Entry 8Q9Q (X-ray diffraction, 2.11 A resolution); this record covers chains B and L of the 5 polymer chains in the assembly.

# Chain B
Molecule: MEF2D protein
From: Homo sapiens
UniProt: Q05BX2 (Q05BX2_HUMAN); residues 1-95 here = UniProt positions 1-95
Sequence (95 residues; row label = number of the first residue in the row):
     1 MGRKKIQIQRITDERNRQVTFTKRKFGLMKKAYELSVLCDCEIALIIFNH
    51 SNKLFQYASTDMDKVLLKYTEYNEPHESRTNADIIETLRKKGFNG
Unresolved in the structure: 1, 94-95

# Chain L
Molecule: MADS box dsDNA: TCTTATAAATAGTT
From: DNA molecule
Sequence (14 nucleotides; numbered 2 to 15; the number before each row is that of its first residue):
     2 TCTTATAAATAGTT

# Chain B / chain L interface
Residue-residue contacts (9):
  Gly2(B) with DT7(L), hydrogen bond to the base; DA8(L), hydrogen bond to the sugar
  Arg3(B) with DT5(L), hydrogen bond to the base; DA6(L), hydrogen bond to the sugar; DT7(L), sugar contact
  Lys5(B) with DA8(L), sugar contact; DA9(L), phosphate contact
  Lys31(B) with DA10(L), hydrogen bond to the phosphate; DT11(L), salt bridge to the phosphate
Other interface residues (no listed pair), chain B (5 interface residues in all): Lys4

# Summary
5 residues of chain B and 7 residues of chain L are in contact, with 5 hydrogen bonds and 1 salt bridge. Polar
pairs include Gly2(B)-DT7(L), Arg3(B)-DT5(L) and Gly2(B)-DA8(L).
Chain B is MEF2D protein (Homo sapiens) and chain L is MADS box dsDNA: TCTTATAAATAGTT (DNA molecule); the
structure, Crystal Structure of the MADS-box/MEF2 Domain of MEF2D bound to dsDNA and HDAC7 deacetylase binding
motif, was determined by X-ray diffraction together with 8Q9N, 8PDE, 8Q9P, 8Q9R and 8C84 from the same study.
